8WHM - chains A and B; structure by X-ray diffraction, 2.30 A resolution.

# Chain A
Molecule: ERC protein 2
Source organism: Rattus norvegicus
Reference sequence: Q8K3M6 (ERC2_RAT), isoform Q8K3M6-2; residues 261-317 here = UniProt positions 261-317
Sequence (66 residues; numbered 252 to 317; the number before each row is that of its first residue):
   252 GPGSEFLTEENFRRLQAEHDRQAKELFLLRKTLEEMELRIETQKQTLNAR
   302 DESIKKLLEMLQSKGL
Unresolved in the structure: 252-260, 315-317
Construct notes: expression tag (252-260)

# Chain B
Molecule: Pleckstrin homology-like domain family B member 2
Source organism: Homo sapiens
Reference sequence: Q86SQ0 (PHLB2_HUMAN); residues 413-490 here = UniProt positions 413-490
Sequence (82 residues; numbered 409 to 490; the number before each row is that of its first residue):
   409 GPGSKSSISSISGRDDLMDYHRRQREERLREQEMERLERQRLETILSLCA
   459 EYTKPDSRLSTGTTVEDVQKINKELEKLQLSD
Unresolved in the structure: 409-414, 489-490
Construct notes: expression tag (409-412)

# Interface between chain A and chain B
Contacting residue pairs (43; chain A residue first):
  Glu276(A) with Leu425(B)
  Leu279(A) with Leu425(B), hydrophobic; Met426(B), hydrophobic
  Leu280(A) with Leu425(B), hydrophobic
  Lys282(A) with His429(B)
  Thr283(A) with Tyr428(B); His429(B); Gln432(B)
  Glu286(A) with His429(B); Arg433(B); Arg436(B), salt bridge
  Met287(A) with Tyr428(B); Gln432(B)
  Leu289(A) with Arg436(B)
  Arg290(A) with Gln432(B), hydrogen bond; Glu435(B), salt bridge; Arg436(B); Glu439(B), salt bridge
  Thr293(A) with Glu439(B); Gln440(B); Glu443(B), hydrogen bond
  Gln294(A) with Glu439(B), hydrogen bond
  Gln296(A) with Glu443(B)
  Thr297(A) with Met442(B); Glu443(B); Glu446(B)
  Ala300(A) with Glu446(B); Leu450(B)
  Arg301(A) with Glu446(B), salt bridge; Arg449(B); Leu483(B)
  Glu303(A) with Leu450(B); Leu454(B)
  Ser304(A) with Leu450(B); Ile453(B)
  Lys307(A) with Leu454(B); Cys457(B), hydrogen bond (backbone-side chain)
  Leu308(A) with Ile453(B), hydrophobic; Cys457(B), hydrophobic
  Met311(A) with Cys457(B), hydrophobic; Tyr460(B), hydrophobic; Thr461(B)
  Ser314(A) with Thr461(B)
Also at the interface, not in a pair above, chain A (22 interface residues in all): Glu310
Also at the interface, not in a pair above, chain B (25 interface residues in all): Arg422, Arg447, Leu456, Gln487
Interface features reported in the paper:
  - interface residues, chain A: Arg290(A)
  - hot spots on chain A (mutagenesis) - R290E: abolished binding to Pleckstrin homology-like domain family B member 2 (chain B)

# In short
22 residues of chain A face 25 of chain B across their interface, with 4 hydrogen bonds and 4 salt bridges.
Polar contacts include Glu286(A)-Arg436(B), Arg290(A)-Glu435(B) and Arg290(A)-Glu439(B). From the paper: R290E
of chain A abolishes binding to Pleckstrin homology-like domain family B member 2 (chain B); the interface
residue Arg290(A).
Here chain A is ERC protein 2 (Rattus norvegicus) and chain B is Pleckstrin homology-like domain family B
member 2 (Homo sapiens). Entry 8WHM (Crystal structure of the ELKS2/LL5beta complex) was determined by X-ray
diffraction, deposited together with 8WHH, 8WHI, 8WHJ, 8WHK and 8WHL.
